4A3L - chains A and I of the 15 polymer chains in the assembly; structure by X-ray diffraction, 3.50 A resolution.

== Chain A ==
Protein: DNA-directed RNA polymerase II subunit RPB1
Source organism: Saccharomyces cerevisiae
Notes: EC 2.7.7.6
UniProt: P04050 (RPB1_YEAST); residue numbers follow UniProt; this construct covers 1-1732
Amino-acid sequence (1732 residues; row label = number of the first residue in the row):
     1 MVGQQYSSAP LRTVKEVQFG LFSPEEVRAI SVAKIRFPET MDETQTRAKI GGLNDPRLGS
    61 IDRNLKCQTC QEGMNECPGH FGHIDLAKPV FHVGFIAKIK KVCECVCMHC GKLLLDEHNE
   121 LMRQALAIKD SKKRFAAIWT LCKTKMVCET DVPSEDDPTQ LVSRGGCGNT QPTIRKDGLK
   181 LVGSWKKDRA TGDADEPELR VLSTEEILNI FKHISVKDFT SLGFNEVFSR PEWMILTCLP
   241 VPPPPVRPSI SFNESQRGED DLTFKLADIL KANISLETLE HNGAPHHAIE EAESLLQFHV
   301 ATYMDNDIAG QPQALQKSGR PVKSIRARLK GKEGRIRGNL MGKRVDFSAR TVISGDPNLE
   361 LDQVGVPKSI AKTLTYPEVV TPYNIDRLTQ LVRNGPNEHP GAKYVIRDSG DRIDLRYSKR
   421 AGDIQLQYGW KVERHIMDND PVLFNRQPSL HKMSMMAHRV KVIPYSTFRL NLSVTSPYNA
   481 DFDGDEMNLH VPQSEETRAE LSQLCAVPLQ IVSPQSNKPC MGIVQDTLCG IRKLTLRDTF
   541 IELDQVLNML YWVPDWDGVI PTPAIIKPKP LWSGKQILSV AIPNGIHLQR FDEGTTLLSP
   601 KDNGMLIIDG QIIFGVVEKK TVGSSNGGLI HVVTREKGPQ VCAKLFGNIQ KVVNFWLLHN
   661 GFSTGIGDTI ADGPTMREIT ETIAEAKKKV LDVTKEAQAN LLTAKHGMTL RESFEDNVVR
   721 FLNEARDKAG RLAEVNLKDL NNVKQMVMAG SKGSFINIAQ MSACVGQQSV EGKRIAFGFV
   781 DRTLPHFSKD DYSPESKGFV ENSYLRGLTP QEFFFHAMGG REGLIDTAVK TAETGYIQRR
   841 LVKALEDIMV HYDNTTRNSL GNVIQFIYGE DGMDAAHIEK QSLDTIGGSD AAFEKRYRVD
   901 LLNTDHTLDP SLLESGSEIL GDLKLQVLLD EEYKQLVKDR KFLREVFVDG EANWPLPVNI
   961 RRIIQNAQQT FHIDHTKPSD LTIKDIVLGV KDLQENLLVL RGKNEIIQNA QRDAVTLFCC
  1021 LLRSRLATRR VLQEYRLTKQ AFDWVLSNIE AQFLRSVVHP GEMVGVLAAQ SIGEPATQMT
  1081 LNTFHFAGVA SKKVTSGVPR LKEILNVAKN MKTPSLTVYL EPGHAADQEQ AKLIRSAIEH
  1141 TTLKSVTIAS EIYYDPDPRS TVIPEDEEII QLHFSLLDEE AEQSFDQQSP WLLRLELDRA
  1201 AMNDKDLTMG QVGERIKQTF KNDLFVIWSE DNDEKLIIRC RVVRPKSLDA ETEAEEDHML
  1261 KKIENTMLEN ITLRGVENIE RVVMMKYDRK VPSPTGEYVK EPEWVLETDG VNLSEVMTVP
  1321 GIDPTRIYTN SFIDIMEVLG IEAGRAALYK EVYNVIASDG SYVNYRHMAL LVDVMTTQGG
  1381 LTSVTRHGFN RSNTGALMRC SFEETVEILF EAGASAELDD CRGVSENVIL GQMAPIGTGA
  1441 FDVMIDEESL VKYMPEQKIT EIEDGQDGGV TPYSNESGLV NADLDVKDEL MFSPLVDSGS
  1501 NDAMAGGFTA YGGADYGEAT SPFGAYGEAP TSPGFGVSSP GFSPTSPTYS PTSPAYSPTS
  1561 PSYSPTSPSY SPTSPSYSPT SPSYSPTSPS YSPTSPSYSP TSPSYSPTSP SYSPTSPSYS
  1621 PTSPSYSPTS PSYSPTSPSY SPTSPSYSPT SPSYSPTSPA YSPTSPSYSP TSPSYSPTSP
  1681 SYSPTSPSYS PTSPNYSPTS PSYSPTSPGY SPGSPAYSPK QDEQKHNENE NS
Not modelled in the structure: 1-2, 1084-1091, 1177-1186, 1244-1253, 1456-1732
Ion coordination: Zn2+ site 1: Cys-67, Cys-70, Cys-77, His-80; Zn2+ site 2: Cys-107, Cys-110, Cys-148, Cys-167; Mg2+: Asp-481, Asp-483, Asp-485 (shared with 1 residue of chain P)
Residues lining bound ligands: AMP-CPP (APC; diphosphomethylphosphonic acid adenosyl ester): Arg-446, Pro-448, Asn-479, Asp-481, Asp-483, Gln-1078, Leu-1081, Asn-1082
Reported in the primary citation:
  - mutagenesis - Q1078N, Q1078S: abolished growth (citing earlier work)

== Chain I ==
Protein: DNA-directed RNA polymerase II subunit RPB9
Source organism: Saccharomyces cerevisiae
UniProt: P27999 (RPB9_YEAST); residue numbers follow UniProt; this construct covers 1-122
Amino-acid sequence (122 residues; row label = number of the first residue in the row):
     1 MTTFRFCRDC NNMLYPREDK ENNRLLFECR TCSYVEEAGS PLVYRHELIT NIGETAGVVQ
    61 DIGSDPTLPR SDRECPKCHS RENVFFQSQQ RRKDTSMVLF FVCLSCSHIF TSDQKNKRTQ
   121 FS
Not modelled in the structure: 1, 121-122
Ion coordination: Zn2+ site 1: Cys-7, Cys-10, Cys-29, Cys-32; Zn2+ site 2: Cys-75, Cys-78, Cys-103, Cys-106

== Chain A / chain I interface ==
Residue-residue contacts - 68 pairs, chain A then chain I:
  Ala-697(A) with Met-97(I), hydrophobic
  Gln-698(A) with Met-97(I); Val-98(I); Leu-99(I); Ser-112(I), hydrogen bond (backbone-side chain)
  Ala-699(A) with Ser-112(I); Gln-114(I), hydrogen bond (backbone-backbone)
  Asn-700(A) with Ser-96(I); Asp-113(I), hydrogen bond; Lys-115(I), hydrogen bond (backbone-side chain)
  Leu-701(A) with Gln-114(I)
  Thr-703(A) with Lys-115(I)
  Thr-709(A) with Lys-93(I); Asp-94(I)
  Leu-710(A) with Ser-96(I); Met-97(I)
  Arg-711(A) with Gln-87(I), hydrogen bond; Arg-92(I); Lys-93(I); Thr-95(I); Ser-96(I); Met-97(I)
  Phe-714(A) with Met-97(I), hydrophobic
  Asp-781(A) with Gln-89(I); Arg-91(I), salt bridge
  Arg-782(A) with Thr-67(I)
  Ser-788(A) with Thr-67(I); Pro-69(I)
  Lys-789(A) with Thr-67(I), hydrogen bond (backbone-backbone); Pro-69(I)
  Asp-790(A) with Phe-86(I); Gln-87(I)
  Tyr-792(A) with Gln-87(I), hydrogen bond
  Lys-1144(A) with Leu-48(I)
  Thr-1147(A) with Leu-48(I); Ile-49(I)
  Ile-1148(A) with Glu-47(I); Leu-48(I), hydrogen bond (backbone-backbone); Ile-49(I), hydrogen bond (backbone-backbone)
  Ala-1149(A) with Arg-45(I); Glu-47(I)
  Ser-1150(A) with Arg-45(I); His-46(I), hydrogen bond (backbone-backbone)
  Glu-1151(A) with Leu-42(I); Tyr-44(I); Arg-45(I), salt bridge
  Ile-1152(A) with Pro-41(I); Leu-42(I); Val-43(I), hydrogen bond (backbone-backbone); Tyr-44(I), hydrogen bond (backbone-backbone)
  Tyr-1153(A) with Pro-41(I); Leu-42(I), hydrophobic
  Tyr-1154(A) with Glu-18(I), hydrogen bond; Asn-23(I); Arg-24(I); Leu-25(I), hydrophobic; Pro-41(I), hydrogen bond (backbone-backbone)
  Pro-1156(A) with Asn-23(I)
  Val-1162(A) with Pro-41(I), hydrophobic
  Pro-1190(A) with Glu-18(I)
  Trp-1191(A) with Glu-18(I); Leu-25(I), hydrophobic; Val-43(I), hydrophobic
  Ala-1254(A) with Lys-20(I)
  Asp-1257(A) with Pro-16(I)
  Glu-1264(A) with Tyr-44(I); His-46(I), salt bridge
  Leu-1268(A) with His-46(I)
Also at the interface, not in a pair above, chain A (35 interface residues in all): Asp-1198, Lys-1261
Also at the interface, not in a pair above, chain I (36 interface residues in all): Asp-65, Leu-68, Asn-116

== Summary ==
35 residues of chain A and 36 residues of chain I are in contact, with 14 hydrogen bonds and 3 salt bridges.
Polar contacts include Asp-781(A)/Arg-91(I), Glu-1151(A)/Arg-45(I) and Glu-1264(A)/His-46(I). Chain A binds
AMP-CPP. The Zn2+ site 1 is built by Cys-67(A), Cys-70(A), Cys-77(A) and His-80(A). The paper reports that
Q1078N and Q1078S of chain A abolish growth.
Here chain A is DNA-directed RNA polymerase II subunit RPB1 and chain I is DNA-directed RNA polymerase II
subunit RPB9, both from Saccharomyces cerevisiae. Entry 4A3L (RNA Polymerase II initial transcribing complex
with a 7nt DNA-RNA hybrid and soaked with AMPCPP) was determined by X-ray diffraction (same publication as
4A3B, 4A3C, 4A3D, 4A3E, 4A3F, 4A3G and 4 further entries).
